8BBE - chains D and F of the 4 polymer chains in the assembly; structure by electron microscopy, 3.50 A resolution.

[Chain D]
Protein: SNAP-tag, Tetratricopeptide repeat protein 21B
From: Homo sapiens
Reference sequence: Q7Z4L5 (TT21B_HUMAN), isoform Q7Z4L5-1; numbering as in UniProt (aligned over 1-1316)
Sequence (1500 residues; each row starts with the number of its first residue; numbers below 1 keep their minus sign (Gly-183 is residue -183)):
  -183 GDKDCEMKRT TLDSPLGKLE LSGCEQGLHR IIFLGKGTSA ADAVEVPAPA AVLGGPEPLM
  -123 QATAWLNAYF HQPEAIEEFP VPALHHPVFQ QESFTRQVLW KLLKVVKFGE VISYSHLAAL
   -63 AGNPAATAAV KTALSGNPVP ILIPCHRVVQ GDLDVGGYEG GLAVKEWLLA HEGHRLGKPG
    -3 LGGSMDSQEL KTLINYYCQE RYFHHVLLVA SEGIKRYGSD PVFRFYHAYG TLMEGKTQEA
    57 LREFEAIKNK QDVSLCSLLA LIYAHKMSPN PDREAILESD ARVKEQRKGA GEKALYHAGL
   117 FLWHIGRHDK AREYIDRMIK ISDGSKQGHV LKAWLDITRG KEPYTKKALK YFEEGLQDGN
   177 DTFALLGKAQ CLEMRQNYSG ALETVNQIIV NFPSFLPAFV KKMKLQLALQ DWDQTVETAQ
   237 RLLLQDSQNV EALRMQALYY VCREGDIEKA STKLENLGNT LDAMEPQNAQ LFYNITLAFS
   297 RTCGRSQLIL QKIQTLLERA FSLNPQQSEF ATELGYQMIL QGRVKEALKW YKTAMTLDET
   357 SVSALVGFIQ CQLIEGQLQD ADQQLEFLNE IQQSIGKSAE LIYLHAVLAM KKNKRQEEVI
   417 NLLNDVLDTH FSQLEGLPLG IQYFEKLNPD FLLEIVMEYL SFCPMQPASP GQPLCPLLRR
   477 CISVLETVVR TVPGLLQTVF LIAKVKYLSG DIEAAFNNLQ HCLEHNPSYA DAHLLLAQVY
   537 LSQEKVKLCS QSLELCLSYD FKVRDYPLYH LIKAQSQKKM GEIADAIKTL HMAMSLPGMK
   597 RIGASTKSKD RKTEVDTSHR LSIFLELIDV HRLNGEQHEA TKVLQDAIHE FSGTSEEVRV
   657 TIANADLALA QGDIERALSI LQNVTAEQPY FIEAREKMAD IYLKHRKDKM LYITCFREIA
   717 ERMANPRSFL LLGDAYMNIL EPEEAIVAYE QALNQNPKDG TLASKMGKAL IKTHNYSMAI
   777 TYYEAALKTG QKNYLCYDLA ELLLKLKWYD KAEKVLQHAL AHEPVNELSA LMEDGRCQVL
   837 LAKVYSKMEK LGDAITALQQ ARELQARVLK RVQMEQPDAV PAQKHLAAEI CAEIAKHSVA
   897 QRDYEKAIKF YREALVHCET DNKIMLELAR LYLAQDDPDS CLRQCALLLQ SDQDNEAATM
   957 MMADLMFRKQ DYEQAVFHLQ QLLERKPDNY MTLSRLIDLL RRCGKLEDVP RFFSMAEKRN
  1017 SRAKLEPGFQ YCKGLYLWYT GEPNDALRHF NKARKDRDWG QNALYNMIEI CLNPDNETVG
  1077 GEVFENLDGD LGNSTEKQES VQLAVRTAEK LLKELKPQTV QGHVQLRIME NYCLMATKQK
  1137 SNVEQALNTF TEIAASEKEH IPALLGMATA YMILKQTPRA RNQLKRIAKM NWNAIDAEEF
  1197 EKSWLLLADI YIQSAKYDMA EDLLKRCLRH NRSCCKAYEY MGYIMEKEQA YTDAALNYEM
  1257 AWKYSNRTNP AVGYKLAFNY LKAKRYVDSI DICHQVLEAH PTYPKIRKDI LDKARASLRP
Disordered / not traced: -183 to 668
Curated features (UniProtKB/Swiss-Prot):
  - natural variant: Phe60 (F60Y: Found in a patient with Meckel-Gruber like syndrome also carrying variant C-671 in BBS7; uncertain significance), Trp150 (W150R: In NPHP12), Lys157 (K157E: Found in a patient with Bardet-Biedl syndrome), Pro209 (P209L: In NPHP12), Gln222 (Q222L: Found in a patient with Meckel-Gruber like syndrome also carrying variant V-280 on the same allele and variant G-1183 in RPGRIP1L; uncertain significance), Thr231 (T231S: In SRTD4 and NPHP12), Tyr255 (Y255C: Found in a patient with Bardet-Biedl syndrome), Met280 (M280V: Found in a patient with Meckel-Gruber like syndrome also carrying L-222 on the same allele and variant G-1183 in RPGRIP1L; uncertain significance), Ala327 (A327S: Found in a patient with Meckel-Gruber syndrome also carrying a mutation in CC2D2A; uncertain significance), Tyr347 (Y347C: Found in a patient with Meckel-Gruber syndrome also carrying N-1041 on the same allele; uncertain significance), Arg411 (R411G: Found in a patient with Bardet-Biedl syndrome), His566 (H566R: In NPHP12; uncertain significance), 15 further natural variant entries in UniProt

[Chain F]
Protein: Intraflagellar transport protein 43 homolog
From: Homo sapiens
Reference sequence: Q96FT9 (IFT43_HUMAN), isoform Q96FT9-1; numbering as in UniProt (aligned over 1-208)
Sequence (209 residues; numbered 0 to 208; the number before each row is that of its first residue; numbering starts at 0):
     0 GMEDLLDLDE ELRYSLATSR AKMGRRAQQE SAQAENHLNG KNSSLTLTGE TSSAKLPRCR
    60 QGGWAGDSVK ASKFRRKASE EIEDFRLRPQ SLNGSDYGGD IPIIPDLEEV QEEDFVLQVA
   120 APPSIQIKRV MTYRDLDNDL MKYSAIQTLD GEIDLKLLTK VLAPEHEVRE DDVGWDWDHL
   180 FTEVSSEVLT EWDPLQTEKE DPAGQARHT
Disordered / not traced: 0-129, 187-208
Construct notes: expression tag (0)
Curated features (UniProtKB/Swiss-Prot):
  - modified residue: Met1 (N-acetylmethionine), Ser78 (Phosphoserine)
  - natural variant: Glu34 (E34K: In RP81), Trp174 (W174R: In SRTD18)

[How chain D and chain F interact]
Contacting residue pairs (18):
  Arg1018(D) - Lys159(F)  hydrogen bond (side chain-backbone)
  Leu1043(D) - Leu135(F)  hydrophobic
  Arg1044(D) - Met130(F)  hydrogen bond
  Arg1044(D) - Leu135(F)
  Asn1047(D) - Leu135(F)  hydrogen bond (side chain-backbone)
  Asn1047(D) - Asp136(F)
  Asn1047(D) - Asp138(F)  hydrogen bond
  Asn1047(D) - Leu139(F)
  Lys1048(D) - Asp138(F)
  Arg1050(D) - Tyr132(F)  hydrogen bond
  Arg1050(D) - Asp136(F)  salt bridge
  Arg1050(D) - Leu139(F)
  Lys1051(D) - Leu139(F)
  Leu1099(D) - Thr131(F)
  Thr1103(D) - Tyr132(F)
  Lys1106(D) - Tyr132(F)
  Leu1107(D) - Tyr132(F)  hydrophobic
  Glu1110(D) - Tyr132(F)  hydrogen bond
Other interface residues (no listed pair), chain D (14 interface residues in all): Pro1023, Met1063
Other interface residues (no listed pair), chain F (10 interface residues in all): Lys155, Leu161

[Summary]
14 residues of chain D face 10 of chain F across their interface; the contacts include 6 hydrogen bonds and 1
salt bridge. Among the polar pairs are Arg1050(D)-Asp136(F), Arg1018(D)-Lys159(F) and Arg1044(D)-Met130(F).
Chain D is SNAP-tag, Tetratricopeptide repeat protein 21B and chain F is Intraflagellar transport protein 43
homolog, both from Homo sapiens; the structure, Structure of the IFT-A complex; IFT-A2 module, was determined
by electron microscopy.
